PDB entry 3ZVK | X-ray diffraction, 2.50 A resolution | chains A and B of the 10 polymer chains in the assembly

# Chain A (and B)
Name: Toxin of toxin-antitoxin system
From: Rickettsia felis
Notes: chain B of this document is another copy of the same molecule, construct and numbering; everything in this record applies to it too
UniProtKB: Q4UNB2 (Q4UNB2_RICFE); residues 1-134 here = UniProt positions 1-134
Sequence (134 residues; each row starts with the number of its first residue):
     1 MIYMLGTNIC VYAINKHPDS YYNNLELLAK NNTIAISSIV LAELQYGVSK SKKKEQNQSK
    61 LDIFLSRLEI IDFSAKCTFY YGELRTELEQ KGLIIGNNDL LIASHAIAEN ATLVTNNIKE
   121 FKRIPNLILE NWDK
Differences from the reference sequence: engineered mutation Gly6 (Asp in Q4UNB2)
What the authors report for this chain:
  - catalytic residues: Glu43, Asp99 (by similarity / conservation)
  - self-association interface (contacts with another copy of this molecule); pairs are residue here / residue on that copy: Ser38-Phe73 (hydrogen bond), Glu43-Arg85 (hydrogen bond), Tyr46-Arg85, Phe73-Phe73 (backbone contact), Ala75
  - contacts within the chain: Asn8-Glu120 (hydrogen bond)

# How chain A and chain B interact
Pairs across the interface (56; chain A residue first):
  Ser38(A) - Phe73(B)  hydrogen bond (side chain-backbone)
  Ser38(A) - Thr78(B)
  Ile39(A) - Ile39(B)  hydrophobic
  Ile39(A) - Phe73(B)  hydrophobic
  Leu41(A) - Thr78(B)
  Ala42(A) - Thr78(B)
  Ala42(A) - Tyr81(B)
  Glu43(A) - Tyr81(B)
  Glu43(A) - Arg85(B)  salt bridge
  Gln45(A) - Thr78(B)
  Gln45(A) - Phe79(B)
  Gln45(A) - Gly82(B)
  Tyr46(A) - Gly82(B)
  Tyr46(A) - Arg85(B)
  Tyr46(A) - Thr86(B)
  Tyr46(A) - Glu89(B)  hydrogen bond
  Ser49(A) - Gly82(B)
  Ser49(A) - Glu83(B)  hydrogen bond
  Ser49(A) - Thr86(B)
  Lys50(A) - Thr86(B)  hydrogen bond (backbone-side chain)
  Lys50(A) - Glu89(B)  salt bridge
  Asp72(A) - Phe73(B)
  Asp72(A) - Ser74(B)
  Asp72(A) - Ala75(B)  hydrogen bond (side chain-backbone)
  Phe73(A) - Ser38(B)  hydrogen bond (backbone-side chain)
  Phe73(A) - Ile39(B)  hydrophobic
  Phe73(A) - Asp72(B)
  Phe73(A) - Phe73(B)  hydrogen bond (backbone-backbone)
  Ser74(A) - Asp72(B)
  Ala75(A) - Leu41(B)  hydrophobic
  Ala75(A) - Ile70(B)  hydrophobic
  Ala75(A) - Asp72(B)
  Thr78(A) - Ser38(B)
  Thr78(A) - Leu41(B)
  Thr78(A) - Ala42(B)
  Thr78(A) - Gln45(B)  hydrogen bond
  Phe79(A) - Gln45(B)
  Tyr81(A) - Ala42(B)
  Tyr81(A) - Tyr46(B)  hydrophobic
  Tyr81(A) - Asn98(B)
  Gly82(A) - Gln45(B)
  Gly82(A) - Tyr46(B)
  Gly82(A) - Ser49(B)  hydrogen bond (backbone-side chain)
  Glu83(A) - Ser49(B)
  Arg85(A) - Tyr46(B)
  Thr86(A) - Tyr46(B)
  Thr86(A) - Ser49(B)  hydrogen bond
  Thr86(A) - Lys50(B)  hydrogen bond (side chain-backbone)
  Glu89(A) - Tyr46(B)  hydrogen bond
  Glu89(A) - Lys50(B)  salt bridge
  Asn97(A) - Asn97(B)
  Asn98(A) - Tyr81(B)
  Asn98(A) - Asn97(B)  hydrogen bond
  Asn98(A) - Leu101(B)
  Leu101(A) - Asn98(B)
  Leu101(A) - Leu101(B)  hydrophobic
Interface residues without a listed pair, chain A (25 interface residues in all): Ile70
Interface residues without a listed pair, chain B (25 interface residues in all): Glu43

# Summary
Chain A and chain B each contribute 25 residues to their interface; the contacts include 13 hydrogen bonds and
3 salt bridges. Polar pairs include Glu43(A)-Arg85(B), Lys50(A)-Glu89(B) and Ser38(A)-Phe73(B). The paper
reports catalytic residues Glu43(A) and Asp99(A); a self-association interface involving Ser38(A), Glu43(A)
and Tyr46(A) among others.
Chain A and chain B are both Toxin of toxin-antitoxin system (Rickettsia felis); the structure, Crystal
structure of VapBC2 from Rickettsia felis bound to a DNA fragment from their promoter, was determined by X-ray
diffraction.
